Entry 2E5L (X-ray diffraction, 3.30 A resolution); this record covers chains A and E of the 23 polymer chains in the assembly.

[Chain A]
Molecule: 16S ribosomal RNA
Organism: Thermus thermophilus
Sequence (1520 nucleotides; each row starts with the number of its first residue; note: 42 numbers in that range are skipped by the numbering (no residue carries them; nothing is unmodelled there); a row labelled like 190A-190L holds insertion residues (190A, then the next letters in order)):
     1 UUGUUGGAGA GUUUGAUCCU GGCUCAGGGU GAACGCUGGC GGCGUGCCUA AGACAUGCAA
    61 GUCGUGCGGG
    73 CCGCGGGGUU UU
    88 ACUCCG
    95 UGGUC
   101 AGCGGCGGAC GGGUGAGUAA CGCGUGGGU
  129A G
   130 ACCUACCCGG AAGAGGGGGA CAACCCGGGG AAACUCGGGC UAAUCCCCCA UGUGGACCCG
   190 C
190A-190L CCCUUGGGGUGU
   191 GUCCAAAGGG CUUU
   216 GCCCGCUUCC GGAUGGGCCC GCGUCCCAUC AGCUAGUUGG UGGGGUAAUG GCCCACCAAG
   276 GCGACGACGG GUAGCCGGUC UGAGAGGAUG GCCGGCCACA GGGGCACUGA GACACGGGCC
   336 CCACUCCUAC GGGAGGCAGC AGUUAGGAAU CUUCCGCAAU GGGCGCAAGC CUGACGGAGC
   396 GACGCCGCUU GGAGGAAGAA GCCCUUCGGG GUGUAAACUC CUGAA
   442 CCCGGGACGA AACCCCCGAC GA
   474 GGGGACUGAC GGUACCGGG
   494 GUAAUAGCGC CGGCCAACUC CGUGCCAGCA GCCGCGGUAA UACGGAGGGC GCGAGCGUUA
   554 CCCGGAUUCA CUGGGCGUAA AGGGCGUGUA GGCGGCCUGG GGCGUCCCAU GUGAAAGACC
   614 ACGGCUCAAC CGUGGGGGAG CGUGGGAUAC GCUCAGGCUA GACGGUGGGA GAGGGUGGUG
   674 GAAUUCCCGG AGUAGCGGUG AAAUGCGCAG AUACCGGGAG GAACGCCGAU GGCGAAGGCA
   734 GCCACCUGGU CCACCCGUGA CGCUGAGGCG CGAAAGCGUG GGGAGCAAAC CGGAUUAGAU
   794 ACCCGGGUAG UCCACGCCCU AAACGAUGCG CGCUAGGUCU CUGGGUCU
   848 CCUGGGGGCC GAAGCUAACG CGUUAAGCGC GCCGCCUGGG GAGUACGGCC GCAAGGCUGA
   908 AACUCAAAGG AAUUGACGGG GGCCCGCACA AGCGGUGGAG CAUGUGGUUU AAUUCGAAGC
   968 AACGCGAAGA ACCUUACCAG GCCUUGACAU GCUAGG
 1003A G
  1004 AACCCGGGUG AAAGCCUGGG GUGCCCC
1030A-1030D GCGA
  1031 GGGGAGCCCU AGCACAGGUG CUGCAUGGCC GUCGUCAGCU CGUGCCGUGA GGUGUUGGGU
  1091 UAAGUCCCGC AACGAGCGCA ACCCCCGCCG UUAGUUGCCA GCGGUUCGGC CGGGCACUCU
  1151 AACGGGACUG CCCGCGAAA
  1171 GCGGGAGGAA GGAGGGGACG ACGUCUGGUC AGCAUGGCCC UUACGGCCUG GGCGACACAC
  1231 GUGCUACAAU GCCCACUACA AAGCGAUGCC ACCCGGCAAC GGGGAGCUAA UCGCAAAAAG
  1291 GUGGGCCCAG UUCGGAUUGG GGUCUGCAAC CCGACCCCAU GAAGCCGGAA UCGCUAGUAA
  1351 UCGCGGAUCA G
 1361A C
  1362 CAUGCCGCGG UGAAUACGUU CCCGGGCCUU GUACACACCG CCCGUCACGC CAUGGGAGCG
  1422 GGCUCUACCC GAAGUCGCCG GG
  1446 AGCCUACGGG
  1459 CAGGCGCCGA GGGUAGGGCC CGUGACUGGG GCGAAGUCGU AACAAGGUAG CUGUACCGGA
  1519 AGGUGCGGCU GGAUCACCUC CUUUC
Disordered / not traced: 1-3
From the paper describing this entry:
  - binding site for the 6-nt RNA strand: U1537 to C1543
  - contacts within the chain: G1530-A1531 (pi stacking)

[Chain E]
Molecule: 30S ribosomal protein S5
Organism: Thermus thermophilus
UniProt: Q5SHQ5 (RS5_THET8); residues 2-162 here correspond to UniProt positions 1-161 (UniProt number = residue number - 1)
Sequence (161 residues; each row starts with the number of its first residue):
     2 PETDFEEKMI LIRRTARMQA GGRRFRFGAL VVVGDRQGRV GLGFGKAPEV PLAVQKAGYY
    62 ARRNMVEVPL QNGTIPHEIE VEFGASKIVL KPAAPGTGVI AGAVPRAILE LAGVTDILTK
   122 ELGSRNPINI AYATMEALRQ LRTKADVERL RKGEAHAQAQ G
Disordered / not traced: 2-4, 155-162

[Chain A / chain E interface]
Residue-residue contacts (74; chain A residue first):
  U5(A) with Ala95(E), base contact
  G6(A) with Ala94(E), base contact; Ala95(E), hydrogen bond to the base; Thr98(E), hydrogen bond to the base; Leu119(E), base contact
  G7(A) with Lys92(E), hydrogen bond to the base; Ile101(E), phosphate contact; Thr120(E), hydrogen bond to the sugar; Lys121(E), sugar contact
  A8(A) with Ile101(E), sugar contact; Ala102(E), hydrogen bond to the sugar; Arg107(E), hydrogen bond to the base; Thr120(E), sugar contact
  G9(A) with Lys121(E), salt bridge to the phosphate; Glu122(E), hydrogen bond to the phosphate; Arg126(E), base contact
  A10(A) with Arg126(E), phosphate contact
  G15(A) with Ala17(E), hydrogen bond to the base; Arg24(E), hydrogen bond to the sugar
  A16(A) with Thr16(E), sugar contact; Ala17(E), hydrogen bond to the sugar
  U17(A) with Arg14(E), hydrogen bond to the phosphate
  C18(A) with Arg14(E), salt bridge to the phosphate; Asn127(E), hydrogen bond to the phosphate; Ile129(E), phosphate contact; Asn130(E), phosphate contact
  C19(A) with Ala86(E), sugar contact; Ser125(E), hydrogen bond to the phosphate; Asn127(E), hydrogen bond to the phosphate; Asn130(E), hydrogen bond to the phosphate
  U20(A) with Ser125(E), hydrogen bond to the phosphate
  A559(A) with Lys121(E), salt bridge to the phosphate; Arg126(E), salt bridge to the phosphate
  A864(A) with Gly85(E), phosphate contact
  U921(A) with Arg18(E), sugar contact; Met19(E), hydrogen bond to the sugar
  G922(A) with Met19(E), sugar contact; Gln20(E), hydrogen bond to the phosphate; Ala21(E), phosphate contact
  A923(A) with Ala21(E), phosphate contact
  C1069(A) with Arg25(E), hydrogen bond to the phosphate
  U1070(A) with Arg18(E), salt bridge to the phosphate; Gln20(E), phosphate contact; Arg25(E), salt bridge to the phosphate
  C1071(A) with Arg27(E), salt bridge to the phosphate
  G1072(A) with Pro49(E), phosphate contact; Lys57(E), salt bridge to the phosphate
  U1073(A) with Lys57(E), salt bridge to the phosphate
  G1074(A) with Tyr60(E), phosphate contact; Tyr61(E), hydrogen bond to the phosphate
  G1077(A) with Lys47(E), hydrogen bond to the base
  U1078(A) with Phe84(E), sugar contact; Ile129(E), sugar contact; Asn130(E), hydrogen bond to the sugar; Tyr133(E), sugar contact
  G1079(A) with Arg14(E), hydrogen bond to the phosphate; Phe45(E), sugar contact; Tyr133(E), hydrogen bond to the phosphate
  A1080(A) with Arg14(E), salt bridge to the phosphate; Thr16(E), phosphate contact; Ala17(E), sugar contact; Phe45(E), phosphate contact; Lys47(E), phosphate contact
  G1081(A) with Thr16(E), phosphate contact; Ala17(E), phosphate contact; Arg27(E), phosphate contact
  C1192(A) with Arg25(E), hydrogen bond to the base
  U1194(A) with Gly22(E), sugar contact
  A1396(A) with Met19(E), base contact; Arg24(E), hydrogen bond to the phosphate
  C1397(A) with Arg24(E), salt bridge to the phosphate
  A1398(A) with Met19(E), base contact; Gln20(E), base contact; Gly22(E), base contact
Interface residues without a listed pair, chain A (36 interface residues in all): G558, U560, G1082
Interface residues without a listed pair, chain E (41 interface residues in all): Ala48, Pro93, Gly103, Leu123

[Summary]
36 residues of chain A and 41 residues of chain E are in contact, with 26 hydrogen bonds and 11 salt bridges.
Polar contacts include G6(A)-Ala95(E), G6(A)-Thr98(E) and G7(A)-Lys92(E). The paper reports a binding site for
the 6-nt RNA strand at U1537(A); contacts within the chain involving G1530(A) and A1531(A).
Chain A is 16S ribosomal RNA and chain E is 30S ribosomal protein S5, both from Thermus thermophilus; the
structure, A snapshot of the 30S ribosomal subunit capturing mRNA via the Shine- Dalgarno interaction, was
determined by X-ray diffraction.
